3BYQ - chains A and B of the 3 polymer chains in the assembly; structure by X-ray diffraction, 1.70 A resolution.

== Chain A (and B) ==
Name: Uncharacterized protein DUF1185
Source organism: Bordetella bronchiseptica RB50
Notes: chain B of this document is another copy of the same molecule, construct and numbering; everything in this record applies to it too
UniProt: Q7WJ28 (Q7WJ28_BORBR); numbering as in UniProt (aligned over 1-192)
Sequence (193 residues; each row starts with the number of its first residue; numbering starts at 0):
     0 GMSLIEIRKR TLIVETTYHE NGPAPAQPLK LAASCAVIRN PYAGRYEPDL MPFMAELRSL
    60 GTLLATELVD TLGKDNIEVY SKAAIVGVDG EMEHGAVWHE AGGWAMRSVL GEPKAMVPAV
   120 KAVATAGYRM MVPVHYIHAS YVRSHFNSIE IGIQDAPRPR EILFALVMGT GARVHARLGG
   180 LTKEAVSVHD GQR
Disordered / not traced: 0-1 (chain B: 0)
Construct notes: expression tag (0)
Modified residues: Mse1 (selenomethionine); Mse50, Mse53, Mse91, Mse105, Mse115, Mse129, Mse130, Mse167 (selenomethionine; parent Met)
From the paper describing this entry:
  - self-association interface (contacts with another copy of this molecule); pairs are residue here / residue on that copy: Arg7-Glu19, Lys8-Glu14 (salt bridge), Glu90-Arg176 (salt bridge), Glu92-Arg172 (salt bridge)

== How chain A and chain B interact ==
Residue-residue contacts (40; chain A residue first):
  Ile6(A) - Tyr17(B)
  Ile6(A) - His18(B)
  Arg7(A) - Thr16(B)
  Arg7(A) - Tyr17(B)  hydrogen bond (backbone-backbone)
  Arg7(A) - His18(B)  hydrogen bond (backbone-backbone)
  Lys8(A) - Glu14(B)  salt bridge
  Lys8(A) - Thr15(B)
  Arg9(A) - Val13(B)
  Arg9(A) - Glu14(B)
  Arg9(A) - Thr15(B)  hydrogen bond (backbone-backbone)
  Arg9(A) - Tyr17(B)
  Thr10(A) - Ile12(B)
  Thr10(A) - Val13(B)
  Thr10(A) - Glu14(B)
  Leu11(A) - Leu11(B)
  Leu11(A) - Ile12(B)
  Leu11(A) - Val13(B)  hydrogen bond (backbone-backbone)
  Ile12(A) - Leu11(B)
  Ile12(A) - Ile12(B)  hydrophobic
  Val13(A) - Arg9(B)
  Val13(A) - Thr10(B)
  Val13(A) - Leu11(B)  hydrogen bond (backbone-backbone)
  Glu14(A) - Lys8(B)  salt bridge
  Glu14(A) - Arg9(B)
  Glu14(A) - Thr10(B)
  Thr15(A) - Lys8(B)
  Thr15(A) - Arg9(B)  hydrogen bond (backbone-backbone)
  Thr16(A) - Arg7(B)
  Tyr17(A) - Ile6(B)
  Tyr17(A) - Arg7(B)  hydrogen bond (backbone-backbone)
  Tyr17(A) - Arg9(B)
  His18(A) - Ile6(B)
  His18(A) - Arg7(B)  hydrogen bond (backbone-backbone)
  Glu19(A) - Arg157(B)  salt bridge
  Arg128(A) - Arg128(B)
  Mse130(A) - Gln153(B)
  Glu149(A) - Gln153(B)
  Gln153(A) - Mse130(B)
  Gln153(A) - Glu149(B)
  Arg157(A) - Glu19(B)  salt bridge
Also at the interface, not in a pair above, chain A (20 interface residues in all): Asn20

== In short ==
Chain A and chain B form an interface of 20 and 19 residues respectively; the contacts include 8 hydrogen
bonds and 4 salt bridges. Among the polar pairs are Lys8(A)-Glu14(B), Glu19(A)-Arg157(B) and Arg7(A)-Tyr17(B).
The paper reports a self-association interface involving Arg7(A), Lys8(A) and Glu14(A) among others.
Both chains are Uncharacterized protein DUF1185 (Bordetella bronchiseptica RB50). Entry 3BYQ (Crystal
structure of a duf1185 family protein (bb2672) from bordetella bronchiseptica rb50 at 1.70 A resolution) was
determined by X-ray diffraction together with 2QTP from the same study.
